PDB entry 1DFL | X-ray diffraction, 4.20 A resolution (low resolution: residue-level contacts below are approximate; hydrogen-bond / salt-bridge calls are withheld) | chains Y and Z of the 3 polymer chains in the assembly

Chain Y:
Molecule: Myosin head
From: Argopecten irradians
Notes: fragment: regulatory light chain
UniProt: P13543 (MLR_AEQIR); residues 12-150 here correspond to UniProt positions 13-151 (UniProt number = residue number + 1)
Amino-acid sequence (139 residues; numbered 12 to 150; the number before each row is that of its first residue):
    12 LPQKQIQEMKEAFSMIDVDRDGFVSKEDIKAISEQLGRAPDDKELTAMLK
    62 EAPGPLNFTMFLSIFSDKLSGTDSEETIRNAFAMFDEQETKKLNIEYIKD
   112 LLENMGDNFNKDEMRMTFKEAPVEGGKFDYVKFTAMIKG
Not modelled in the structure: 12-14
Bound ions: Mg2+ near Phe34 (its only coordinating residue here)

Chain Z:
Molecule: Myosin head
From: Argopecten irradians
Notes: fragment: essential light chain
UniProt: P07291 (MLE_AEQIR); residues 3-154 here correspond to UniProt positions 4-155 (UniProt number = residue number + 1)
Amino-acid sequence (152 residues; row label = number of the first residue in the row):
     3 LSQDEIDDLKDVFELFDFWDGRDGAVDAFKLGDVCRCLGINPRNEDVFAV
    53 GGTHKMGEKSLPFEEFLPAYEGLMDCEQGTFADYMEAFKTFDREGQGFIS
   103 GAELRHVLTALGERLSDEDVDEIIKLTDLQEDLEGNVKYEDFVKKVMAGP
   153 YP
Not modelled in the structure: 3
Bound ions: Ca2+: Asp19, Asp22, Gly23, Ala27

Chain Y / chain Z interface:
Pairs across the interface - 4 pairs, chain Y then chain Z:
  Asn115(Y) with Gly23(Z)
  Gly117(Y) with Phe20(Z); Gly23(Z); Arg24(Z)
Other interface residues (no listed pair), chain Y (4 interface residues in all): Met116, Asp118
Other interface residues (no listed pair), chain Z (5 interface residues in all): Trp21, Asp22

In short:
4 residues of chain Y and 5 residues of chain Z are in contact. The Ca2+ site is built by Asp19(Z), Asp22(Z),
Gly23(Z) and Ala27(Z).
Here chain Y is Myosin head and chain Z is Myosin head, both from Argopecten irradians. Entry 1DFL (Scallop
myosin S1 complexed with mgadp:vanadate-transition state) was determined by X-ray diffraction together with
1DFK from the same study.
